9AW6 - chains H and I of the 28 polymer chains in the assembly; structure by X-ray diffraction, 3.44 A resolution.

== Chain H ==
Name: Proteasome subunit beta type-2
Source organism: Saccharomyces cerevisiae
Notes: EC 3.4.25.1
UniProt: P25043 (PSB2_YEAST); residues 1-232 here correspond to UniProt positions 30-261 (UniProt number = residue number + 29)
Sequence (232 residues; each row starts with the number of its first residue):
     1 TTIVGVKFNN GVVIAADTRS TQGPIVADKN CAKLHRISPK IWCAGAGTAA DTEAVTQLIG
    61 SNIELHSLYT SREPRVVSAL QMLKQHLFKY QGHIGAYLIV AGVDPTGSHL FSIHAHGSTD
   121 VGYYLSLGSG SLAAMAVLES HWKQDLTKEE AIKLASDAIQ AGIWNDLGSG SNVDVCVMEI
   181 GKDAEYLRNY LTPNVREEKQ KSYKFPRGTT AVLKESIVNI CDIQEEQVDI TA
Not modelled in the structure: 223-232
Swiss-Prot annotation at these positions:
  - active site: Thr1 (Nucleophile)
Residues lining bound ligands:
  - A1A9B ((10S,11R,12S,15S,18S)-15-(2-amino-2-oxoethyl)-10,11,23-trihydroxy-18-{[(3R)-3-methyl-2-oxopentanoyl]amino}-9,14,17-trioxo-N-[(1Z)-prop-1-en-1-yl]-8,13,16-triazatetracyclo[18.3.1.0(2,7).0(6,10)]tetracosa-1(24),2,4,6,20,22-hexaene-12-carboxamide), molecule 1: Thr1, Arg19, Ser20, Thr21, Gln22, Gly23, Ala27, Lys33, Ala46, Gly47, Thr48, Ala49
  - A1A9B, molecule 2: His114, His116, Ser118, Asp120

== Chain I ==
Name: Proteasome subunit beta type-3
Source organism: Saccharomyces cerevisiae
UniProt: P25451 (PSB3_YEAST); residues 0-204 here correspond to UniProt positions 1-205 (UniProt number = residue number + 1)
Sequence (205 residues; numbered 0 to 204; the number before each row is that of its first residue; numbering starts at 0):
     0 MSDPSSINGG IVVAMTGKDC VAIACDLRLG SQSLGVSNKF EKIFHYGHVF LGITGLATDV
    60 TTLNEMFRYK TNLYKLKEER AIEPETFTQL VSSSLYERRF GPYFVGPVVA GINSKSGKPF
   120 IAGFDLIGCI DEAKDFIVSG TASDQLFGMC ESLYEPNLEP EDLFETISQA LLNAADRDAL
   180 SGWGAVVYII KKDEVVKRYL KMRQD
Not modelled in the structure: 0
Swiss-Prot annotation at these positions:
  - modified residue: Ser30 (Phosphoserine)
  - cross-link: Lys69 (Glycyl lysine isopeptide (Lys-Gly) (interchain with G-Cter in ubiquitin))
Ion coordination: Mg2+ site 1: Asp177, Ser180; Mg2+ site 2: Asp204 (shared with 3 residues of chain Y)
Residues lining bound ligands: A1A9B ((10S,11R,12S,15S,18S)-15-(2-amino-2-oxoethyl)-10,11,23-trihydroxy-18-{[(3R)-3-methyl-2-oxopentanoyl]amino}-9,14,17-trioxo-N-[(1Z)-prop-1-en-1-yl]-8,13,16-triazatetracyclo[18.3.1.0(2,7).0(6,10)]tetracosa-1(24),2,4,6,20,22-hexaene-12-carboxamide): Asp124, Leu125, Ile126, Cys128, Asp130

== Interface between chain H and chain I ==
Pairs across the interface - 61 pairs, chain H then chain I:
  Ile25(H) - Asp143(I)
  Ile25(H) - Phe146(I)  hydrophobic
  Val26(H) - Phe146(I)
  Ala27(H) - Asp130(I)
  Ala27(H) - Phe146(I)  hydrophobic
  Asp28(H) - Asp130(I)
  Asp28(H) - Glu131(I)
  Lys29(H) - Glu150(I)  salt bridge
  Thr48(H) - Ile126(I)
  Ala49(H) - Cys128(I)  hydrophobic
  Ala50(H) - Tyr95(I)
  Ala50(H) - Ile126(I)  hydrophobic
  Ala50(H) - Cys128(I)
  Asp51(H) - Tyr95(I)  hydrogen bond
  Asp51(H) - Arg98(I)  salt bridge
  Ala54(H) - Tyr95(I)
  Tyr90(H) - Phe99(I)  hydrophobic
  His93(H) - Arg98(I)
  Arg196(H) - Glu150(I)  salt bridge
  Lys199(H) - Ser151(I)  hydrogen bond (side chain-backbone)
  Lys199(H) - Leu152(I)
  Lys199(H) - Tyr153(I)  hydrogen bond (side chain-backbone)
  Ser202(H) - Glu154(I)  hydrogen bond
  Tyr203(H) - Ser151(I)
  Tyr203(H) - Leu152(I)  hydrophobic
  Lys204(H) - Asp161(I)
  Phe205(H) - Leu152(I)  hydrophobic
  Phe205(H) - Gln168(I)
  Arg207(H) - Glu160(I)
  Arg207(H) - Asp161(I)  salt bridge
  Gly208(H) - Glu164(I)  hydrogen bond (backbone-side chain)
  Thr209(H) - Glu164(I)  hydrogen bond (backbone-side chain)
  Thr209(H) - Gln168(I)
  Thr210(H) - Glu164(I)  hydrogen bond
  Thr210(H) - Ser167(I)
  Thr210(H) - Gln168(I)  hydrogen bond
  Thr210(H) - Leu199(I)
  Ala211(H) - Leu199(I)
  Ala211(H) - Lys200(I)  hydrogen bond (backbone-backbone)
  Val212(H) - Phe163(I)  hydrophobic
  Val212(H) - Arg197(I)
  Val212(H) - Tyr198(I)
  Leu213(H) - Tyr198(I)  hydrogen bond (backbone-backbone)
  Leu213(H) - Leu199(I)
  Leu213(H) - Lys200(I)
  Lys214(H) - Arg197(I)
  Lys214(H) - Tyr198(I)  hydrogen bond (backbone-backbone)
  Glu215(H) - Lys196(I)
  Glu215(H) - Arg197(I)  salt bridge
  Ser216(H) - Val195(I)
  Ser216(H) - Lys196(I)  hydrogen bond (backbone-backbone)
  Ile217(H) - Glu193(I)
  Ile217(H) - Val194(I)
  Ile217(H) - Val195(I)  hydrophobic
  Val218(H) - His44(I)
  Val218(H) - Val194(I)  hydrogen bond (backbone-backbone)
  Val218(H) - Lys196(I)
  Asn219(H) - His44(I)
  Ile220(H) - Gly46(I)
  Ile220(H) - Val194(I)  hydrophobic
  Asp222(H) - Lys74(I)  salt bridge
Other interface residues (no listed pair), chain H (36 interface residues in all): Glu53, Ile94, Pro206
Other interface residues (no listed pair), chain I (38 interface residues in all): Phe49, Gly127, Ile129, Glu158, Thr165, Leu171, Tyr187

== Overview ==
36 residues of chain H and 38 residues of chain I are in contact; the contacts include 13 hydrogen bonds and 6
salt bridges. Among the polar pairs are Lys29(H)-Glu150(I), Asp51(H)-Arg98(I) and Arg196(H)-Glu150(I). One
compound A1A9B molecule is bound between chain H and chain I.
Here chain H is Proteasome subunit beta type-2 and chain I is Proteasome subunit beta type-3, both from
Saccharomyces cerevisiae. Entry 9AW6 (Yeast 20S proteasome soaked with MA9 fraction EF2) was determined by
X-ray diffraction, deposited together with 9C97, 9C98, 9AW3, 9AW5 and 9AW7.
